7Y0J - chains A and L of the 12 polymer chains in the assembly; structure by electron microscopy, 3.62 A resolution.

== Chain A (and L) ==
Name: Immunoglobulin heavy constant mu
Source organism: Homo sapiens
Notes: chain L of this document is another copy of the same molecule, construct and numbering; everything in this record applies to it too
UniProt: P01871 (IGHM_HUMAN); residues 229-576 here correspond to UniProt positions 106-453 (UniProt number = residue number - 123)
Chain sequence (383 residues; each row starts with the number of its first residue):
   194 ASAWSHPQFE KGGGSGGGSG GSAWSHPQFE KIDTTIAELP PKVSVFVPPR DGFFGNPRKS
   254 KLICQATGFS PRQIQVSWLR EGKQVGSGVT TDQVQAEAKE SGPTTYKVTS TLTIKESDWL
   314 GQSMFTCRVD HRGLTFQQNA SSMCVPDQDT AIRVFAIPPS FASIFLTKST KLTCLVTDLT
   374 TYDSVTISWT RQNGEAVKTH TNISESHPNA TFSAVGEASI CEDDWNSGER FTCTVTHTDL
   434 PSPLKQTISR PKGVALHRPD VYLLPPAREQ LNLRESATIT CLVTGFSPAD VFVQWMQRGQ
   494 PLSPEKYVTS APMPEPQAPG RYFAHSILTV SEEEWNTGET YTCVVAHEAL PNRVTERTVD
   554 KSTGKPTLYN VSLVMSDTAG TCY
Disordered / not traced: 194-344 (chain L: 194-344, 445-448)
Sequence notes: expression tag (194-228)
Swiss-Prot annotation at these positions:
  - glycosylation (N-linked (GlcNAc...) asparagine): Asn332 (complex), Asn395, Asn402
Disulfide bonds: Cys367-Cys426, Cys474-Cys536
Covalently attached groups: N-acetylglucosamine (NAG) linked to Asn563

== Chain A / chain L interface ==
Pairs across the interface - 8 pairs, chain A then chain L:
  Val564(A) - Met568(L)  hydrophobic
  Leu566(A) - Leu566(L)  hydrophobic
  Met568(A) - Val564(L)  hydrophobic
  Met568(A) - Leu566(L)  hydrophobic
  Ala572(A) - Tyr562(L)
  Cys575(A) - Thr556(L)  hydrogen bond (backbone-side chain)
  Tyr576(A) - Thr551(L)
  Tyr576(A) - Thr556(L)
Interface residues without a listed pair, chain A (8 interface residues in all): Tyr562, Thr571
Interface residues without a listed pair, chain L (8 interface residues in all): Thr533, Asp570

== Overview ==
The chain A/chain L interface involves 8 residues from each chain; the contacts include 1 hydrogen bond. Its
one hydrogen-bonded contact is Cys575(A)-Thr556(L). Covalently linked N-acetylglucosamine: at Asn563(A).
Both chains are Immunoglobulin heavy constant mu (Homo sapiens). Entry 7Y0J (Cryo-EM structure of human IgM-Fc
in complex with the J chain and the P. falciparum TM284VAR1) was determined by electron microscopy, deposited
together with 7Y0H, 7Y09 and 7YG2.
